8AYZ - chains A and B of the 3 polymer chains in the assembly; structure by electron microscopy, 1.88 A resolution.

# Chain A
Molecule: Capsid protein, VP1
Source organism: Human poliovirus 2
Reference sequence: P06210 (POLG_POL2L); residues 1-301 here correspond to UniProt positions 579-879 (UniProt number = residue number + 578)
Amino-acid sequence (301 residues; row label = number of the first residue in the row):
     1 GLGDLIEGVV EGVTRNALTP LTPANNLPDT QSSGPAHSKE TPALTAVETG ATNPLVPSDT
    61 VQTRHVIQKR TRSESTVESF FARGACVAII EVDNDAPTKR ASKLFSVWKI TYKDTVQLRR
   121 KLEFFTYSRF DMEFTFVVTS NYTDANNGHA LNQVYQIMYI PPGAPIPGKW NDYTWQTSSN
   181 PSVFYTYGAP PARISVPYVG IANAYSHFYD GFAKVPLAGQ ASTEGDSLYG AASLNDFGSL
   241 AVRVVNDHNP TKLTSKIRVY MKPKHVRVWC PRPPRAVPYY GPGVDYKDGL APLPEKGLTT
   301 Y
Not modelled in the structure: 1-23
Construct notes: variant Glu295 (Gly873 in P06210)
Residues lining bound ligands:
  - FHK (4-[[4-[1,3-bis(oxidanylidene)isoindol-2-yl]phenyl]sulfonylamino]benzoic acid): Cys86, Val87, Ala88, Ile89, Ile90, Trp108, Asp114, Thr115, Asn171, Asp172, Tyr173, Trp175, Gln176, Arg243, Arg258, Tyr260
  - sphingosine (SPH): Ile110, Tyr112, Phe130, Phe134, Tyr159, Ile194, Val196, Val199, Tyr205, Ser206, Asp236, Phe237, Leu240
UniProt features mapped onto this chain:
  - region: Gly1 to Leu21 (Amphipathic alpha-helix)
  - site: Tyr301 (Cleavage)
Reported in the primary citation:
  - binding site for FHK: Ala88, Ile89, Arg258

# Chain B
Molecule: Capsid protein, VP0
Source organism: Human poliovirus 2
Reference sequence: P06210 (POLG_POL2L); numbering as in UniProt (aligned over 1-340)
Amino-acid sequence (340 residues; each row starts with the number of its first residue):
     1 MGAQVSSQKV GAHENSNRAY GGSTINYTTI NYYRDSASNA ASKQDFAQDP SKFTEPIKDV
    61 LIKTAPTLNS PNIEACGYSD RVMQLTLGNS TITTQEAANS VVAYGRWPEY IKDSEANPVD
   121 QPTEPDVAAC RFYTLDTVTW RKESRGWWWK LPDALKDMGL FGQNMFYHYL GRAGYTVHVQ
   181 CNASKFHQGA LGVFAVPEMC LAGDSTTHMF TKYENANPGE KGGEFKGSFT LDTNATNPAR
   241 NFCPVDYLFG SGVLAGNAFV YPHQIINLRT NNCATLVLPY VNSLSIDSMT KHNNWGIAIL
   301 PLAPLDFATE SSTEIPITLT IAPMCCEFNG LRNITVPRTQ
Not modelled in the structure: 1, 9-24, 45-78
UniProt features mapped onto this chain:
  - site (Cleavage): Asn69, Ser70, Gln340
  - lipidation: Gly2 (N-myristoyl glycine)

# How chain A and chain B interact
Pairs across the interface (128; chain A residue first):
  Glu48(A) - Gln264(B)
  Glu48(A) - Ile265(B)  hydrogen bond (backbone-backbone)
  Glu48(A) - Asn267(B)  hydrogen bond
  Glu48(A) - Thr270(B)  hydrogen bond
  Glu48(A) - Asn271(B)
  Thr49(A) - Ala98(B)
  Thr49(A) - Val101(B)
  Thr49(A) - Gln264(B)  hydrogen bond (backbone-side chain)
  Gly50(A) - His263(B)
  Glu78(A) - Ala41(B)
  Glu78(A) - Lys43(B)
  Ser79(A) - Lys43(B)
  Ala82(A) - Lys43(B)
  Thr126(A) - Glu198(B)
  Tyr127(A) - Glu198(B)  hydrogen bond
  Tyr127(A) - Val281(B)  hydrophobic
  Tyr127(A) - Asn282(B)
  Tyr127(A) - Ser283(B)
  Asp131(A) - Ala37(B)
  Ser195(A) - Ala37(B)
  Val196(A) - Ala37(B)
  Pro197(A) - Ala37(B)
  Ala202(A) - Ser283(B)
  Ala202(A) - Leu284(B)  hydrophobic
  Asn203(A) - Ser283(B)  hydrogen bond (backbone-backbone)
  Asn203(A) - Leu284(B)
  Ala204(A) - Ser283(B)
  Ser206(A) - Ser283(B)  hydrogen bond
  Phe208(A) - Glu198(B)
  Phe208(A) - Cys200(B)  hydrophobic
  Tyr209(A) - Glu198(B)
  Tyr209(A) - Cys200(B)  hydrogen bond (backbone-side chain)
  Tyr209(A) - Lys291(B)
  Tyr209(A) - His292(B)
  Asp210(A) - Lys150(B)  salt bridge
  Asp210(A) - Glu198(B)  hydrogen bond (backbone-side chain)
  Asp210(A) - Met199(B)
  Asp210(A) - Cys200(B)
  Asp210(A) - His292(B)
  Asp210(A) - Asn293(B)  hydrogen bond (backbone-backbone)
  Gly211(A) - Lys291(B)
  Phe212(A) - Thr211(B)
  Phe212(A) - Lys212(B)
  Phe212(A) - Tyr213(B)  hydrophobic
  Phe212(A) - Ala216(B)  hydrophobic
  Phe212(A) - Asn217(B)
  Phe212(A) - Lys291(B)  hydrogen bond (backbone-backbone)
  Ala213(A) - Lys291(B)  hydrogen bond (backbone-side chain)
  Val215(A) - Tyr213(B)
  Val215(A) - Thr290(B)
  Val215(A) - Lys291(B)
  Pro216(A) - Tyr213(B)
  Pro216(A) - Pro337(B)
  Pro216(A) - Arg338(B)  hydrogen bond (backbone-backbone)
  Leu217(A) - Thr335(B)
  Leu217(A) - Val336(B)
  Leu217(A) - Arg338(B)
  Ala218(A) - Val336(B)  hydrogen bond (backbone-backbone)
  Ala218(A) - Pro337(B)
  Ala218(A) - Arg338(B)
  Gln220(A) - Arg338(B)  hydrogen bond (backbone-side chain)
  Ala221(A) - Arg338(B)  hydrogen bond (backbone-side chain)
  Ser222(A) - Arg338(B)
  Glu224(A) - Arg338(B)  hydrogen bond (backbone-side chain)
  Asp226(A) - Arg240(B)  salt bridge
  Leu228(A) - His208(B)
  Leu228(A) - Met209(B)
  Tyr229(A) - Lys150(B)
  Tyr229(A) - Met199(B)
  Tyr229(A) - Cys200(B)
  Tyr229(A) - Leu201(B)  hydrogen bond (side chain-backbone)
  Tyr229(A) - Met209(B)  hydrogen bond (backbone-backbone)
  Tyr229(A) - Thr211(B)
  Tyr229(A) - Phe242(B)
  Gly230(A) - Met209(B)
  Ala231(A) - Met209(B)
  Lys264(A) - Ala37(B)  hydrogen bond (side chain-backbone)
  Lys264(A) - Ser38(B)
  Lys264(A) - Asn39(B)  hydrogen bond (side chain-backbone)
  His265(A) - Ser36(B)
  His265(A) - Asn39(B)
  His265(A) - Ala40(B)
  Cys270(A) - Tyr104(B)
  Cys270(A) - Pro197(B)  hydrophobic
  Cys270(A) - Val281(B)  hydrophobic
  Pro271(A) - Val260(B)
  Pro271(A) - Tyr261(B)
  Arg272(A) - Pro197(B)  hydrogen bond (side chain-backbone)
  Arg272(A) - Glu198(B)  hydrogen bond (side chain-backbone)
  Arg272(A) - Val260(B)
  Arg272(A) - Tyr261(B)  hydrogen bond
  Pro273(A) - Val253(B)
  Pro273(A) - Asn257(B)
  Pro273(A) - Val260(B)
  Pro273(A) - Tyr261(B)
  Pro274(A) - Val253(B)
  Arg275(A) - Ser251(B)  hydrogen bond (side chain-backbone)
  Arg275(A) - Gly252(B)
  Ala276(A) - Gly252(B)  hydrogen bond (backbone-backbone)
  Ala276(A) - Leu254(B)
  Val277(A) - Leu248(B)  hydrophobic
  Val277(A) - Gly252(B)  hydrogen bond (backbone-backbone)
  Tyr280(A) - Thr206(B)  hydrogen bond (side chain-backbone)
  Tyr280(A) - His208(B)
  Gly281(A) - His208(B)
  Pro282(A) - His208(B)
  Pro282(A) - Met209(B)  hydrophobic
  Gly283(A) - Met209(B)
  Val284(A) - Cys200(B)
  Val284(A) - Leu201(B)
  Val284(A) - Ala202(B)
  Val284(A) - Ser251(B)
  Asp285(A) - Ala202(B)
  Asp285(A) - Gly203(B)  hydrogen bond (side chain-backbone)
  Asp285(A) - His208(B)
  Asp285(A) - Met209(B)  hydrogen bond (side chain-backbone)
  Tyr286(A) - Ala202(B)  hydrophobic
  Tyr286(A) - Phe229(B)
  Tyr286(A) - Cys243(B)  hydrogen bond (side chain-backbone)
  Tyr286(A) - Pro244(B)
  Tyr286(A) - Val245(B)  hydrogen bond (side chain-backbone)
  Tyr286(A) - Gly250(B)
  Tyr286(A) - Ser251(B)
  Tyr286(A) - Gly252(B)
  Leu290(A) - Phe229(B)  hydrophobic
  Leu290(A) - Tyr247(B)  hydrogen bond (backbone-side chain)
  Leu290(A) - Leu248(B)  hydrophobic
  Leu293(A) - Leu254(B)  hydrophobic
Other interface residues (no listed pair), chain A (59 interface residues in all): Val47, Lys214, Gly225, Lys287, Pro292
Other interface residues (no listed pair), chain B (65 interface residues in all): Val196, Ser205, Glu214, Ser285, Asp287

# In short
Chain A and chain B form an interface of 59 and 65 residues respectively; the contacts include 33 hydrogen
bonds and 2 salt bridges. Polar pairs include Asp210(A)-Lys150(B), Asp226(A)-Arg240(B) and Glu48(A)-Asn267(B).
Chain A binds sphingosine and compound FHK. The paper reports a binding site for FHK at Ala88(A), Ile89(A) and
Arg258(A).
Chain A is Capsid protein, VP1 and chain B is Capsid protein, VP0, both from Human poliovirus 2; the
structure, Poliovirus type 2 (strain MEF-1) virus-like particle in complex with capsid binder compound 17, was
determined by electron microscopy together with 8AYX and 8AYY from the same study.
